Entry 6Y8P (X-ray diffraction, 2.30 A resolution); this record covers chain A.

== Chain A ==
Molecule: O6-alkylguanine-DNA alkyltransferase mutant
Source organism: Homo sapiens
Reference sequence: E5BBQ0 (E5BBQ0_HUMAN); residues 4-179 here correspond to UniProt positions 7-182 (UniProt number = residue number + 3)
Sequence (177 residues; row label = number of the first residue in the row):
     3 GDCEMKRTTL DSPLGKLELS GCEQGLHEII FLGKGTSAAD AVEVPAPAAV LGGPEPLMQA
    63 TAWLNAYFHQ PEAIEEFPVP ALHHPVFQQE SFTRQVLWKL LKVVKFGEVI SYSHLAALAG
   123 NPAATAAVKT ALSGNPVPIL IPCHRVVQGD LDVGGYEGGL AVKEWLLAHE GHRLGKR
Disordered / not traced: 3, 37-54
Construct notes: expression tag (3)
Glycans and other covalent adducts: compound OGQ linked to Cys145
Bound ions: Zn2+: Cys5, Cys24, His29, His85
Small-molecule neighbours: OGQ ([9-[2-carboxy-5-[(4-methylphenyl)methylcarbamoyl]phenyl]-6-(dimethylamino)xanthen-3-ylidene]-dimethyl-azanium): Leu134, Ser135, Asn137, Pro140, Tyr158, Glu159, Gly160
Reported in the primary citation:
  - binding site for 1,2-ethanediol: Ile31
  - binding site for OGQ: Glu159
  - conformationally variable residues (side-chain flip): Glu159

== Summary ==
Covalently linked compound OGQ: at Cys145. Cys5, Cys24, His29 and His85 coordinate Zn2+. The paper reports a
binding site for 1,2-ethanediol at Ile31; a binding site for OGQ at Glu159.
Chain A is O6-alkylguanine-DNA alkyltransferase mutant (Homo sapiens); the structure, Crystal structure of
SNAP-tag labeled with a benzyl-tetramethylrhodamine fluorophore, was determined by X-ray diffraction,
deposited together with 6ZCC, 6Y7A and 6Y7B.
